3V79 - chains C and R of the 6 polymer chains in the assembly; structure by X-ray diffraction, 3.85 A resolution.

Chain C:
Protein: Recombining binding protein suppressor of hairless
Organism: Homo sapiens
Reference sequence: Q06330 (SUH_HUMAN); residues 9-435 here correspond to UniProt positions 23-449 (UniProt number = residue number + 14)
Amino-acid sequence (434 residues; numbered 8 to 441; the number before each row is that of its first residue):
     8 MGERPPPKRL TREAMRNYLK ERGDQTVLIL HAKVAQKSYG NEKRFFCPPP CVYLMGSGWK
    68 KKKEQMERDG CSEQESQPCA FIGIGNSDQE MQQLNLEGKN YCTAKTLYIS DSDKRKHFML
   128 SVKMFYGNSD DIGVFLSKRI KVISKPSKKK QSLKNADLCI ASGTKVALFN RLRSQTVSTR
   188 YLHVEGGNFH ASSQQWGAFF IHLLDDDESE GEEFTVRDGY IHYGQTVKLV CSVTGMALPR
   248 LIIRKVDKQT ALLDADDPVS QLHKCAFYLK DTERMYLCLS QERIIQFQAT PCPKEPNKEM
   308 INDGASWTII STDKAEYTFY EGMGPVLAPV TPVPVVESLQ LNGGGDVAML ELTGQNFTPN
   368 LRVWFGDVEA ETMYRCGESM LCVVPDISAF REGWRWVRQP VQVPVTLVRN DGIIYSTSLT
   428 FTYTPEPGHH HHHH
Disordered / not traced: 8-10, 435-441
Construct notes: expression tag (8, 436-441)
Swiss-Prot annotation at these positions:
  - region (DNA-binding): Gln-43 to Phe-53, Ser-151 to Lys-156, Arg-178 to Thr-183
  - modified residue: Lys-161 (N6-acetyllysine)
Reported in the primary citation:
  - mutagenesis - Q293L: increased binding to RAM (chain R) (citing earlier work)
  - mutagenesis - Q293L: decreased binding to EBNA2 peptide (citing earlier work)

Chain R:
Protein: RAM
Organism: Homo sapiens
Amino-acid sequence (19 residues; row label = number of the first residue in the row):
   936 KRRRQHGQLW FPEGFKVSE

How chain C and chain R interact:
Contacting residue pairs (35):
  Gly-194(C) with Trp-945(R)
  Asn-195(C) with Trp-945(R)
  Phe-196(C) with Trp-945(R), hydrophobic
  His-209(C) with Gln-940(R)
  Glu-219(C) with Gly-942(R); Gln-943(R); Leu-944(R), hydrogen bond (side chain-backbone)
  Glu-220(C) with Arg-939(R), salt bridge; His-941(R)
  Phe-221(C) with Arg-939(R); Gln-940(R)
  Thr-222(C) with Lys-936(R); Arg-938(R)
  Val-223(C) with Lys-936(R); Arg-938(R); Gln-940(R)
  Arg-224(C) with Lys-936(R)
  Asp-225(C) with Arg-938(R), salt bridge
  Gly-242(C) with Gln-943(R)
  Met-243(C) with Gln-943(R)
  Ala-244(C) with Gln-943(R), hydrogen bond (backbone-backbone); Leu-944(R); Trp-945(R), hydrogen bond (backbone-backbone)
  Leu-245(C) with Trp-945(R), hydrophobic
  Pro-246(C) with Trp-945(R)
  Lys-277(C) with Ser-953(R)
  Asp-278(C) with Ser-953(R), hydrogen bond
  Thr-279(C) with Val-952(R), hydrogen bond (side chain-backbone); Ser-953(R)
  Met-282(C) with Gly-949(R); Val-952(R), hydrophobic
  Ile-291(C) with Pro-947(R)
  Ile-292(C) with Glu-948(R)
  Gln-293(C) with Glu-948(R); Gly-949(R), hydrogen bond (side chain-backbone)
Other interface residues (no listed pair), chain C (24 interface residues in all): Leu-276
Other interface residues (no listed pair), chain R (15 interface residues in all): Phe-946

Overview:
The interface between chain C and chain R involves 24 residues on one side and 15 on the other, with 6
hydrogen bonds and 2 salt bridges. Polar contacts include Glu-220(C)/Arg-939(R), Asp-225(C)/Arg-938(R) and
Glu-219(C)/Leu-944(R). The paper reports that Q293L of chain C increases binding to RAM (chain R); Q293L of
chain C reduces binding to EBNA2 peptide.
Here chain C is Recombining binding protein suppressor of hairless and chain R is RAM, both from Homo sapiens.
Entry 3V79 (Structure of human Notch1 transcription complex including CSL, RAM, ANK, and MAML-1 on HES-1
promoter DNA ...) was determined by X-ray diffraction.
